Entry 2J4K (X-ray diffraction, 2.20 A resolution); this record covers chains A and B of the 6 polymer chains in the assembly.

[Chain A (and B)]
Protein: Uridylate kinase
From: Sulfolobus solfataricus
Notes: EC 2.7.4.22; chain B of this document is another copy of the same molecule, construct and numbering; everything in this record applies to it too
UniProtKB: Q97ZE2 (PYRH_SULSO); residues 1-226 here correspond to UniProt positions 2-227 (UniProt number = residue number + 1)
Amino-acid sequence (226 residues; each row starts with the number of its first residue):
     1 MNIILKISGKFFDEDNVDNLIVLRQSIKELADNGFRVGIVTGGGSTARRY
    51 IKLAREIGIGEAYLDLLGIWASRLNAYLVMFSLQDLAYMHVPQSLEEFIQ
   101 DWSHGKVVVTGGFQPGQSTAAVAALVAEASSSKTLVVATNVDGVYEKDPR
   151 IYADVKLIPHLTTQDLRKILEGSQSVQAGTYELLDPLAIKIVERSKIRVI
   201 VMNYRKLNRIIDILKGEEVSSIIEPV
Not modelled in the structure: 171-182, 211-217 (chain B: 170-181)
Bound ions: Cd2+ site 1 near His90 (its only coordinating residue here); Cd2+ site 2: His104 (shared with 1 residue of chain C; 1 residue of chain F); Cd2+ site 3 near His160 (its only coordinating residue here)
Small-molecule neighbours: uridine-5'-monophosphate (U5P): Lys6, Gly42, Gly43, Gly44, Ala47, Ile51, Asp65, Gly68, Ile69, Gly112, Phe113, Gln114, Pro115, Gly116, Gln117, Ser118, Thr119, Val122
UniProt features mapped onto this chain:
  - binding site (ATP): Lys6 to Lys10, Gly44, Arg48, Thr139, Asn140, Tyr145, Asp148
  - binding site (UMP): Gly43, Asp65, Phe113 to Thr119

[Chain A / chain B interface]
Residue-residue contacts (52; chain A residue first):
  Phe12(A) - Arg49(B)  hydrogen bond (backbone-side chain)
  Asp13(A) - Arg49(B)
  Glu14(A) - Arg49(B)  hydrogen bond (backbone-side chain)
  Asp15(A) - Leu53(B)
  Asn16(A) - Leu53(B)
  Val17(A) - Leu53(B)  hydrophobic
  Asp18(A) - Ile57(B)
  Ile21(A) - Ile57(B)  hydrophobic
  Thr46(A) - Arg49(B)
  Thr46(A) - Tyr50(B)  hydrogen bond
  Arg49(A) - Phe12(B)  hydrogen bond (side chain-backbone)
  Arg49(A) - Ser45(B)
  Arg49(A) - Thr46(B)  hydrogen bond
  Tyr50(A) - Thr46(B)  hydrogen bond
  Tyr50(A) - Leu74(B)  hydrophobic
  Tyr50(A) - Asn75(B)  hydrogen bond
  Leu53(A) - Asn16(B)
  Leu53(A) - Val17(B)
  Leu53(A) - Leu20(B)  hydrophobic
  Leu53(A) - Leu78(B)  hydrophobic
  Ala54(A) - Leu78(B)  hydrophobic
  Glu56(A) - Val17(B)
  Ile57(A) - Val17(B)
  Ile57(A) - Leu20(B)  hydrophobic
  Ile57(A) - Arg24(B)
  Ile57(A) - Ser82(B)
  Ile59(A) - Phe81(B)
  Ile59(A) - Ser82(B)
  Tyr63(A) - Phe81(B)  hydrophobic
  Tyr63(A) - Gln84(B)  hydrogen bond
  Leu66(A) - Phe81(B)  hydrophobic
  Leu67(A) - Leu78(B)
  Leu67(A) - Phe81(B)  hydrophobic
  Trp70(A) - Trp70(B)  hydrophobic
  Trp70(A) - Leu74(B)  hydrophobic
  Trp70(A) - Tyr77(B)
  Leu74(A) - Thr46(B)
  Leu74(A) - Tyr50(B)  hydrophobic
  Leu74(A) - Leu67(B)  hydrophobic
  Leu74(A) - Trp70(B)  hydrophobic
  Asn75(A) - Tyr50(B)  hydrogen bond
  Tyr77(A) - Trp70(B)
  Leu78(A) - Tyr50(B)  hydrophobic
  Leu78(A) - Leu53(B)  hydrophobic
  Leu78(A) - Ala54(B)  hydrophobic
  Leu78(A) - Leu67(B)
  Phe81(A) - Ile59(B)
  Phe81(A) - Tyr63(B)  hydrophobic
  Phe81(A) - Leu66(B)  hydrophobic
  Phe81(A) - Leu67(B)  hydrophobic
  Ser82(A) - Ile59(B)
  Gln84(A) - Tyr63(B)
Other interface residues (no listed pair), chain A (29 interface residues in all): Leu20, Ala71
Other interface residues (no listed pair), chain B (28 interface residues in all): Asp13, Ile21, Glu56, Ala71

[Overview]
Chain A and chain B form an interface of 29 and 28 residues respectively; the contacts include 9 hydrogen
bonds. Polar pairs include Phe12(A)-Arg49(B), Glu14(A)-Arg49(B) and Thr46(A)-Tyr50(B). Chain A binds
uridine-5'-monophosphate. UniProt lists 11 ATP-binding residues and 9 UMP-binding residues on chain A.
Chain A and chain B are both Uridylate kinase (Sulfolobus solfataricus); the structure, Crystal structure of
uridylate kinase from Sulfolobus solfataricus in complex with UMP to 2.2 Angstrom resolution, was determined
by X-ray diffraction together with 2J4J and 2J4L from the same study.
